9D3L - chains C and I of the 12 polymer chains in the assembly; structure by electron microscopy, 2.80 A resolution.

== Chain C ==
Molecule: Histone H2A type 2-A
From: Homo sapiens
UniProt: Q6FI13 (H2A2A_HUMAN); residues 14-117 here correspond to UniProt positions 15-118 (UniProt number = residue number + 1)
Amino-acid sequence (104 residues; row label = number of the first residue in the row):
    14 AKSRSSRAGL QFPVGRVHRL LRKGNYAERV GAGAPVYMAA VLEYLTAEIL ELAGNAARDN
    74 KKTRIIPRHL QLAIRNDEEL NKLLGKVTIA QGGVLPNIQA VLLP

== Chain I ==
Molecule: 601 DNA
Sequence (124 nucleotides; numbered -51 to 72; the number before each row is that of its first residue; numbers below 1 keep their minus sign (DC-51 is residue -51)):
   -51 CCGCTCAATT GGTCGTAGAC AGCTCTAGCA CCGCTTAAAC GCACGTACGC GCTGTCCCCC
     9 GCGTTTTAAC CGCCAAGGGG ATTACTCCCT AGTCTCCAGG CACGTGTCAG ATATATACAT
    69 CCTG

== How chain C and chain I interact ==
Pairs across the interface (14):
  Arg29(C) with DG48(I), sugar contact; DC49(I), salt bridge to the phosphate
  Arg42(C) with DT38(I), hydrogen bond to the sugar; DA39(I), phosphate contact
  Val43(C) with DT38(I), sugar contact; DA39(I), hydrogen bond to the phosphate
  Gly44(C) with DT38(I), phosphate contact
  Ala45(C) with DT38(I), hydrogen bond to the phosphate
  Lys75(C) with DG58(I), phosphate contact; DA59(I), phosphate contact
  Thr76(C) with DA57(I), hydrogen bond to the phosphate; DG58(I), hydrogen bond to the phosphate
  Arg77(C) with DA57(I), hydrogen bond to the sugar; DG58(I), hydrogen bond to the phosphate
Also at the interface, not in a pair above, chain C (11 interface residues in all): His31, Arg35, Glu41

== Overview ==
The interface between chain C and chain I involves 11 residues on one side and 7 on the other, with 7 hydrogen
bonds and 1 salt bridge. Among the polar pairs are Arg42(C)-DT38(I), Arg77(C)-DA57(I) and Val43(C)-DA39(I).
Here chain C is Histone H2A type 2-A (Homo sapiens) and chain I is 601 DNA. Entry 9D3L (Two Dsup molecules in
complex with the nucleosome open from the left side) was determined by electron microscopy (same publication
as 9D3K, 9D3N, 9D3O, 9D3Q, 9D3R, 9D3S and 9D3T).
